Entry 8UK3 (electron microscopy, 8.00 A resolution (low resolution: residue-level contacts below are approximate; hydrogen-bond / salt-bridge calls are withheld)); this record covers chains g and k of the 21 polymer chains in the assembly.

== Chain g (and k) ==
Protein: Outer capsid glycoprotein VP7
From: Simian rotavirus A strain RRV
Notes: chain k of this document is another copy of the same molecule, construct and numbering; everything in this record applies to it too
UniProt: P12476 (VP7_ROTRH); residue numbers follow UniProt; this construct covers 1-326
Chain sequence (326 residues; row label = number of the first residue in the row):
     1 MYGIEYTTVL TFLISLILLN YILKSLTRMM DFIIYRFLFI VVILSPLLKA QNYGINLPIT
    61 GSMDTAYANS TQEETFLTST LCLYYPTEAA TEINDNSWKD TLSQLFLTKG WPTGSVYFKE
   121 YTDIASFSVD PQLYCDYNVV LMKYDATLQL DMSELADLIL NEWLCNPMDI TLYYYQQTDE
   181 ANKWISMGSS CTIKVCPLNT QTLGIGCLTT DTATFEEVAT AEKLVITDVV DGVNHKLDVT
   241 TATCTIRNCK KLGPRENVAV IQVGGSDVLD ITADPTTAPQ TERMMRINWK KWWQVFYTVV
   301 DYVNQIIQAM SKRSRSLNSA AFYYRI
Unresolved in the structure: 1-54 (chain k: 1-50, 316-326)
Cystine bridges: C82-C135, C165-C249, C191-C244, C196-C207
Glycans and other covalent adducts: N-acetylglucosamine (NAG) linked to N69
Ion coordination: Ca2+ site 1: D95 (shared with 3 residues of chain i); Ca2+ site 2: D151, E154, E222, L224; Ca2+ site 3: Q177, D228, V229, D231 (shared with 1 residue of chain h); Ca2+ site 4: G206, T214 (shared with 1 residue of chain h); Ca2+ site 5: D301 (shared with 3 residues of chain i)

== Interface between chain g and chain k ==
Contacting residue pairs - 40 pairs, chain g then chain k:
  I55(g) - Q51(k)
  I55(g) - N52(k)
  I55(g) - I55(k)
  I55(g) - L57(k)
  N56(g) - Q51(k)
  L57(g) - N52(k)
  L57(g) - L57(k)
  L57(g) - P58(k)
  L57(g) - I59(k)
  P58(g) - N52(k)
  P58(g) - L57(k)
  I59(g) - N52(k)
  I59(g) - I55(k)
  I59(g) - L57(k)
  K99(g) - L172(k)
  D100(g) - L172(k)
  S103(g) - Y173(k)
  T113(g) - Y173(k)
  G114(g) - Y173(k)
  G114(g) - Y175(k)
  V116(g) - Y173(k)
  Y117(g) - P167(k)
  Y117(g) - M168(k)
  Y117(g) - D169(k)
  Y117(g) - Y175(k)
  Y134(g) - C165(k)
  Y134(g) - P167(k)
  Y134(g) - R247(k)
  C135(g) - P167(k)
  D136(g) - N166(k)
  R315(g) - Y53(k)
  S316(g) - R315(k)
  L317(g) - W163(k)
  L317(g) - L252(k)
  Y324(g) - Y134(k)
  R325(g) - D136(k)
  I326(g) - T80(k)
  I326(g) - Y117(k)
  I326(g) - Y134(k)
  I326(g) - C135(k)
Interface residues without a listed pair, chain g (26 interface residues in all): T80, C82, F118, K119, S314
Interface residues without a listed pair, chain k (29 interface residues in all): G54, N56, K119, E162, T245

== In short ==
26 residues of chain g and 29 residues of chain k are in contact. Covalently linked N-acetylglucosamine: at
N69(g). The Ca2+ site 2 is built by D151(g), E154(g), E222(g) and L224(g). Q177(g), D228(g), V229(g) and
D231(g) coordinate Ca2+ site 3.
Both chains are Outer capsid glycoprotein VP7 (Simian rotavirus A strain RRV). Entry 8UK3 (The rotavirus
VP5*/VP8* conformational transition permeabilizes membranes to Ca2+ (class 6 reconstruction)) was determined
by electron microscopy (same publication as 8UK2).
